2G2X - chain A; structure by X-ray diffraction, 2.30 A resolution.

# Chain A
Molecule: hypothetical protein PP5205
From: Pseudomonas putida
Sequence (157 residues; numbered 1 to 157; the number before each row is that of its first residue):
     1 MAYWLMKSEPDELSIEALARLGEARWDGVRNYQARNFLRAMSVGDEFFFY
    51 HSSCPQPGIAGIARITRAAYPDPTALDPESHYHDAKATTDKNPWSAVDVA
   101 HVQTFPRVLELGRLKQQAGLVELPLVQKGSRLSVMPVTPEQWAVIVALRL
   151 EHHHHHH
Unresolved in the structure: 1, 151-157
Modified positions: Mse1 (selenomethionine); Mse6, Mse41, Mse135 (selenomethionine; parent Met)
Differences from the reference sequence: modified residue (1, 6, 41, 135); cloning artifact (150-151); expression tag (152-157)

# Overview
Chain A is hypothetical protein PP5205 (Pseudomonas putida); the structure, X-Ray Crystal Structure Protein
Q88CH6 from Pseudomonas putida. Northeast Structural Genomics Consortium Target PpR72, was determined by X-ray
diffraction, deposited together with 2EVE and 1ZCE.
